PDB entry 1UMO | X-ray diffraction, 2.59 A resolution | chains A and B

Chain A (and B):
Protein: Cytoglobin
Source organism: Homo sapiens
Notes: chain B of this document is another copy of the same molecule, construct and numbering; everything in this record applies to it too
Reference sequence: Q8WWM9 (CYGB_HUMAN); residue numbers follow UniProt; this construct covers 1-190
Sequence (190 residues; each row starts with the number of its first residue):
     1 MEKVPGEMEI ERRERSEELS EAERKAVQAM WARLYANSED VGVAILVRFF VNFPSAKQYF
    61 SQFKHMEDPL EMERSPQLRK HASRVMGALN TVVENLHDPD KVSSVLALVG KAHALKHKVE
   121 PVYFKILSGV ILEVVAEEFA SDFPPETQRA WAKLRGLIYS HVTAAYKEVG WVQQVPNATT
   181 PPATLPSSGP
Disordered / not traced: 1-17, 172-190
Sequence notes: engineered mutation Ser38 (Cys in Q8WWM9), Ser83 (Cys in Q8WWM9)
Bound ions: heme Fe: His81, His113
Residues lining bound ligands: heme (HEM): Phe49, Ala56, Tyr59, Phe60, Gln77, Lys80, His81, Arg84, Val85, Ala88, Leu89, Val109, Ala112, His113, Lys116, His117, Val119, Tyr123, Phe124, Leu127
UniProt features mapped onto this chain:
  - binding site (heme b): His81, His113

Chain A / chain B interface:
Residue-residue contacts (30):
  Arg48(A) - Glu133(B)
  Arg48(A) - Glu137(B)  salt bridge
  Asn52(A) - Gly129(B)
  Asn52(A) - Leu132(B)
  Asn52(A) - Glu133(B)
  Asn52(A) - Arg155(B)  hydrogen bond (backbone-side chain)
  Phe53(A) - Lys125(B)
  Phe53(A) - Ile126(B)  hydrophobic
  Phe53(A) - Gly129(B)
  Phe53(A) - Arg155(B)
  Pro54(A) - Arg155(B)
  Ser55(A) - Lys125(B)  hydrogen bond
  Glu67(A) - Arg149(B)  salt bridge
  Pro69(A) - Gln148(B)
  Tyr123(A) - Lys125(B)  hydrogen bond
  Lys125(A) - Phe53(B)
  Lys125(A) - Ser55(B)  hydrogen bond
  Lys125(A) - Tyr123(B)  hydrogen bond
  Ile126(A) - Phe53(B)  hydrophobic
  Gly129(A) - Asn52(B)
  Gly129(A) - Phe53(B)
  Leu132(A) - Val51(B)
  Leu132(A) - Asn52(B)
  Glu133(A) - Arg48(B)  salt bridge
  Glu133(A) - Asn52(B)  hydrogen bond
  Glu133(A) - Glu133(B)
  Glu137(A) - Glu137(B)
  Arg155(A) - Asn52(B)  hydrogen bond (side chain-backbone)
  Arg155(A) - Phe53(B)
  Arg155(A) - Pro54(B)
Interface residues without a listed pair, chain A (17 interface residues in all): Val51, Val122
Interface residues without a listed pair, chain B (17 interface residues in all): Val122

Overview:
Chain A and chain B each contribute 17 residues to their interface; the contacts include 7 hydrogen bonds and
3 salt bridges. Polar contacts include Arg48(A)-Glu137(B), Glu67(A)-Arg149(B) and Glu133(A)-Arg48(B). Ligands
of chain A: heme.
Chain A and chain B are both Cytoglobin (Homo sapiens); the structure, The crystal structure of cytoglobin:
the fourth globin type discovered in man, was determined by X-ray diffraction, deposited together with 1URV
and 1UT0.
